PDB entry 7QJ1 | electron microscopy, 7.00 A resolution (low resolution: residue-level contacts below are approximate; hydrogen-bond / salt-bridge calls are withheld) | chains G and U of the 16 polymer chains in the assembly

[Chain G]
Name: Gamma-tubulin complex component 2
From: Homo sapiens
UniProt: Q9BSJ2 (GCP2_HUMAN); numbering as in UniProt (aligned over 1-902)
Amino-acid sequence (902 residues; row label = number of the first residue in the row):
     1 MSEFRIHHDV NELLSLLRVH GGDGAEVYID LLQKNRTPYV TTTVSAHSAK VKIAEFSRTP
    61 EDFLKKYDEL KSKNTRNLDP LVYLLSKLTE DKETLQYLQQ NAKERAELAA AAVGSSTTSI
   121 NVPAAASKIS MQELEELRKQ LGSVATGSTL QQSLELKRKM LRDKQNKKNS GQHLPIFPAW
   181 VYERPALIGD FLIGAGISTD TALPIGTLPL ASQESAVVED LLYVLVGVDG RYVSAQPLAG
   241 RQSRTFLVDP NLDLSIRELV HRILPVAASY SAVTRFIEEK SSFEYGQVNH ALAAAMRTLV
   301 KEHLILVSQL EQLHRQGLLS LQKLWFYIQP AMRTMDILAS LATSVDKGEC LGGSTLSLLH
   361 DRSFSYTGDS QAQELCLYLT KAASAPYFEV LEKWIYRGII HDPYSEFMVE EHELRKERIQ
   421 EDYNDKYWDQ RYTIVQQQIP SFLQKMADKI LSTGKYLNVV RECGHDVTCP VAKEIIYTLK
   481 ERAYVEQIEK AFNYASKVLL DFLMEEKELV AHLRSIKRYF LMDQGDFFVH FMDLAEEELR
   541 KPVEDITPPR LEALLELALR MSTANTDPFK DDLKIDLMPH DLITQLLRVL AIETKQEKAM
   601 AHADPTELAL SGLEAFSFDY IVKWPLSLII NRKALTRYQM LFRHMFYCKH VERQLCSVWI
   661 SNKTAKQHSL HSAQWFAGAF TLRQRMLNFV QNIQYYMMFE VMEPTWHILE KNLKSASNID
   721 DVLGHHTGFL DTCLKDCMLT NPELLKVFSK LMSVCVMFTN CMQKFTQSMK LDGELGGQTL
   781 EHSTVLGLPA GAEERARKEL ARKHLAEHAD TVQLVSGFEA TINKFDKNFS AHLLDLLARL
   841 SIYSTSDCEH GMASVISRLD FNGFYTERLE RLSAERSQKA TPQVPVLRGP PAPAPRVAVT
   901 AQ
Unresolved in the structure: 1-149, 192-200, 587-606, 664-673, 772-813, 845-850, 873-902

[Chain U]
Name: Tubulin gamma-1 chain
From: Homo sapiens
UniProt: P23258 (TBG1_HUMAN); numbering as in UniProt (aligned over 1-451)
Amino-acid sequence (451 residues; row label = number of the first residue in the row):
     1 MPREIITLQL GQCGNQIGFE FWKQLCAEHG ISPEGIVEEF ATEGTDRKDV FFYQADDEHY
    61 IPRAVLLDLE PRVIHSILNS PYAKLYNPEN IYLSEHGGGA GNNWASGFSQ GEKIHEDIFD
   121 IIDREADGSD SLEGFVLCHS IAGGTGSGLG SYLLERLNDR YPKKLVQTYS VFPNQDEMSD
   181 VVVQPYNSLL TLKRLTQNAD CVVVLDNTAL NRIATDRLHI QNPSFSQINQ LVSTIMSAST
   241 TTLRYPGYMN NDLIGLIASL IPTPRLHFLM TGYTPLTTDQ SVASVRKTTV LDVMRRLLQP
   301 KNVMVSTGRD RQTNHCYIAI LNIIQGEVDP TQVHKSLQRI RERKLANFIP WGPASIQVAL
   361 SRKSPYLPSA HRVSGLMMAN HTSISSLFER TCRQYDKLRK REAFLEQFRK EDMFKDNFDE
   421 MDTSREIVQQ LIDEYHAATR PDYISWGTQE Q
Unresolved in the structure: 1-2, 42-44, 94-100, 178-179, 280-286, 307-312, 448-451

[How chain G and chain U interact]
Contacting residue pairs (50; chain G residue first):
  Met522(G) - Tyr248(U)
  Asp523(G) - Tyr248(U)
  Gln524(G) - Pro246(U)
  Gln524(G) - Tyr248(U)
  Gly525(G) - Gly247(U)
  Gly525(G) - Tyr248(U)
  Val529(G) - Asn251(U)
  His530(G) - Arg47(U)
  Thr563(G) - Thr45(U)
  Cys656(G) - Ile254(U)
  Trp659(G) - Ile254(U)
  Trp659(G) - Ile257(U)
  Trp659(G) - Ile261(U)
  Ile660(G) - Ile254(U)
  Lys663(G) - Asp200(U)
  Phe680(G) - Pro264(U)
  Gln684(G) - Ile261(U)
  Gln684(G) - Pro262(U)
  Leu687(G) - Ala258(U)
  Leu687(G) - Ser259(U)
  Asn688(G) - Ser259(U)
  Asn688(G) - Ala354(U)
  Gln691(G) - Asn250(U)
  Gln691(G) - Ser259(U)
  Asn692(G) - Gln357(U)
  Tyr695(G) - Met249(U)
  Tyr695(G) - Val358(U)
  Tyr695(G) - Ala359(U)
  Phe699(G) - Pro330(U)
  Phe699(G) - Leu360(U)
  Glu700(G) - His334(U)
  Glu703(G) - Pro330(U)
  Pro704(G) - Pro330(U)
  His707(G) - Asp329(U)
  Gly851(G) - Lys335(U)
  Ser854(G) - His334(U)
  Ser857(G) - Gln338(U)
  Ser857(G) - Arg341(U)
  Arg858(G) - Arg341(U)
  Arg858(G) - Ser355(U)
  Arg858(G) - Gln357(U)
  Leu859(G) - Pro353(U)
  Asp860(G) - Pro353(U)
  Phe861(G) - Arg341(U)
  Phe861(G) - Ala346(U)
  Phe861(G) - Phe348(U)
  Phe861(G) - Ser355(U)
  Phe861(G) - Ile356(U)
  Asn862(G) - Ile349(U)
  Tyr865(G) - Pro353(U)
Interface residues without a listed pair, chain G (36 interface residues in all): Asp526, Gln674, Thr681, Met698
Interface residues without a listed pair, chain U (41 interface residues in all): Asp46, Lys163, Lys164, Thr196, Asp252, Thr263, Trp351, Trp446

[Summary]
36 residues of chain G and 41 residues of chain U are in contact.
Chain G is Gamma-tubulin complex component 2 and chain U is Tubulin gamma-1 chain, both from Homo sapiens; the
structure, Structure of the recombinant human gamma-Tubulin Ring Complex 6-spoked assembly intermediate
(spokes 7-12, homogeneous dataset), was determined by electron microscopy together with 7QJ0, 7QJ2, 7QJ3,
7QJ4, 7QJD and 7QJE from the same study.
